PDB entry 4V8W | electron microscopy, 17.50 A resolution (very low resolution: no residue pairs are listed; an interface is given only as per-side residue counts) | chains D and C of the 6 polymer chains in the assembly

Chain D (and C):
Protein: Type-I fatty acid synthase
Organism: Mycobacterium tuberculosis
Notes: chain C of this document is another copy of the same molecule, construct and numbering; everything in this record applies to it too
Sequence (3089 residues; row label = number of the first residue in the row):
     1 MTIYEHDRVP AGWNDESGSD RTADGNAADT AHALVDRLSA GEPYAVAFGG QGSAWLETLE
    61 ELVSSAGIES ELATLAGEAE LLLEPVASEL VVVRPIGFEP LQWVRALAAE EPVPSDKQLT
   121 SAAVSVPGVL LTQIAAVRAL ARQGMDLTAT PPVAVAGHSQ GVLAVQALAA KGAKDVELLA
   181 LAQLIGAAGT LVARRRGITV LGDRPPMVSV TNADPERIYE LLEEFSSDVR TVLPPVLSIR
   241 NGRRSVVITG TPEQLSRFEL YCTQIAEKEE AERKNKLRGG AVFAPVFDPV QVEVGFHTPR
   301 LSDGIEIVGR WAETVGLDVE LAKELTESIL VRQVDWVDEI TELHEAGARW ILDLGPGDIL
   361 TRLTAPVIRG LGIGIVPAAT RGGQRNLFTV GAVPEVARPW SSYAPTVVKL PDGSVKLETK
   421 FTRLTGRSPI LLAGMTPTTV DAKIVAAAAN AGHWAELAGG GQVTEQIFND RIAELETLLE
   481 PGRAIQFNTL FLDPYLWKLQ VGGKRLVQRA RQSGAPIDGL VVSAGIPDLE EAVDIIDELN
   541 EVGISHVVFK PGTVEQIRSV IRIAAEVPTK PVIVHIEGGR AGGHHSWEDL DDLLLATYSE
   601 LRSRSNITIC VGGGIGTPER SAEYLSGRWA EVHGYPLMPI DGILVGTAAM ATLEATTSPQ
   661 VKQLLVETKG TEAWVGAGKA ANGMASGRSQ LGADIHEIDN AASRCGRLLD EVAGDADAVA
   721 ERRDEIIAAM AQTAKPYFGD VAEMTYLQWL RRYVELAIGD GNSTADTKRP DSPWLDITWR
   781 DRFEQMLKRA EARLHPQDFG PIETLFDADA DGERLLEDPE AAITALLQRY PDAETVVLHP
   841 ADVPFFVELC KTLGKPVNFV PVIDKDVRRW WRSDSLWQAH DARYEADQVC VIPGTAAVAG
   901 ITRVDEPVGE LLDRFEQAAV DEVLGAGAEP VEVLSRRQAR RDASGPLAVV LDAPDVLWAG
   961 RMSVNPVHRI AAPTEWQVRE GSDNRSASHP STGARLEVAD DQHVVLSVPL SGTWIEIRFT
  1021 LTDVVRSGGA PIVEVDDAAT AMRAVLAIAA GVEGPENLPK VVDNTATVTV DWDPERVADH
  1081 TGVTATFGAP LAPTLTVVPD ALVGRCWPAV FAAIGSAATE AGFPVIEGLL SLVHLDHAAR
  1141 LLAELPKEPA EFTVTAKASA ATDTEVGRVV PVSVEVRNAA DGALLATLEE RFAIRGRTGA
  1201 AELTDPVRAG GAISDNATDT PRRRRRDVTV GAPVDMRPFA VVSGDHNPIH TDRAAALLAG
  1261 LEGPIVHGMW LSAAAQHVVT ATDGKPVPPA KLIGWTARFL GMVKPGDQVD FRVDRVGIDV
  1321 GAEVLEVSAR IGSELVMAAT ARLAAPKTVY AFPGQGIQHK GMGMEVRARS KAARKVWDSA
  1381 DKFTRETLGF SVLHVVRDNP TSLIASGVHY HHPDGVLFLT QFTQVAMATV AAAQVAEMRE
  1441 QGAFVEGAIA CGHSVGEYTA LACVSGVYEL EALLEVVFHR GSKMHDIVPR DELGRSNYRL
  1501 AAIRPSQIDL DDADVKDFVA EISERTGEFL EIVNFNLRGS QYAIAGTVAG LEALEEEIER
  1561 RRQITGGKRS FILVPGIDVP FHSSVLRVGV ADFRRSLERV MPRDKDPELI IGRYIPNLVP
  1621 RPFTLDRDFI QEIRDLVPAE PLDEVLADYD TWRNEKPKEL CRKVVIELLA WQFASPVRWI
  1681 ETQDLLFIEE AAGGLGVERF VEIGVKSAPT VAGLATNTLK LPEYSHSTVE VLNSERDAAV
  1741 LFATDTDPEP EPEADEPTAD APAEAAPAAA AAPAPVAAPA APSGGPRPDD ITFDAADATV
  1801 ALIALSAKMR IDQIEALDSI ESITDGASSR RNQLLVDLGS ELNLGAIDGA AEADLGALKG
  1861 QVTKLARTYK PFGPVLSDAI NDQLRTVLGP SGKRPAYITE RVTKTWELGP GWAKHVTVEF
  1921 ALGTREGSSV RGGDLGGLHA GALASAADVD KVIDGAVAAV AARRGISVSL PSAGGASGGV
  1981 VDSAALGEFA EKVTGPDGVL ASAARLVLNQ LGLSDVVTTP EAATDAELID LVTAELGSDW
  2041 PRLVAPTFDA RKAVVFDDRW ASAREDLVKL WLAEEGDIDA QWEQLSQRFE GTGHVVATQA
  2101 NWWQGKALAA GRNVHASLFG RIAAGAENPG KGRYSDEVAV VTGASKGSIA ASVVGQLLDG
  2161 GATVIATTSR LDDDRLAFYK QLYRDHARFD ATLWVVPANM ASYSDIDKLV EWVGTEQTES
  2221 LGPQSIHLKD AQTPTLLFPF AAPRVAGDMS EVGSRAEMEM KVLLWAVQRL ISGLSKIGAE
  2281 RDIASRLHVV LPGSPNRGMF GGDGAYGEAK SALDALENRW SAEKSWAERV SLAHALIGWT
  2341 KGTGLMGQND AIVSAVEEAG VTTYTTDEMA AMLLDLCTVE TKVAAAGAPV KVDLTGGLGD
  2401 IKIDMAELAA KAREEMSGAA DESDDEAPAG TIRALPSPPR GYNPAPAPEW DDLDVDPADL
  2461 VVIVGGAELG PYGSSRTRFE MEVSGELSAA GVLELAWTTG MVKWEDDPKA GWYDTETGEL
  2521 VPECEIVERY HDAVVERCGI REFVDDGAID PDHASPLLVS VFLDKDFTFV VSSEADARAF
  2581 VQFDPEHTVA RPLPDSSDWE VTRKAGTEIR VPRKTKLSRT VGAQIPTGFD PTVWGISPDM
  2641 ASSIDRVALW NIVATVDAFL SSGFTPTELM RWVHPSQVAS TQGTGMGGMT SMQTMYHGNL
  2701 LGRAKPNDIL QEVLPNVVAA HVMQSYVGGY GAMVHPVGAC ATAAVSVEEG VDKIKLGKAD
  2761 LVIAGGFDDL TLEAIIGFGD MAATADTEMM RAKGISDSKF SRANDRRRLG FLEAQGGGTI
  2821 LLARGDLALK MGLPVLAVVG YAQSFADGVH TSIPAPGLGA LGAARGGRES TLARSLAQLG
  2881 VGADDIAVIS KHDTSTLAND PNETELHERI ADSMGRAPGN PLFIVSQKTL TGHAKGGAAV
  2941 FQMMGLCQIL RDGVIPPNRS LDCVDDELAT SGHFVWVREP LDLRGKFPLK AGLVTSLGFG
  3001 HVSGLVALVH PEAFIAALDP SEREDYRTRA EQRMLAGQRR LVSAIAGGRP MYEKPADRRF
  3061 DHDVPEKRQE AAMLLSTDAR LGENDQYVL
Disordered / not traced: 1-400, 1746-1982 (chain C: 1-30, 1746-1982)
Small-molecule neighbours: FMN (flavin mononucleotide): A433, G434, M435, T436, P437, T438, N488, L490, S523, A524, K550, E577, R580, A581, G582, G583, G613, G614, I615, L644, G646, T647, M650, I892, G894, A897

Interface between chain D and chain C:
At this resolution (18 A) residue pairs are not listed: 118 residues of chain D and 118 of chain C lie at the interface.

Summary:
The chain D/chain C interface involves 118 residues from each chain. Ligands of chain D: flavin
mononucleotide.
Chain D and chain C are both Type-I fatty acid synthase (Mycobacterium tuberculosis); the structure, Structure
and conformational variability of the Mycobacterium tuberculosis fatty acid synthase multienzyme complex, was
determined by electron microscopy, deposited together with 4V8V.
